PDB entry 7S09 | X-ray diffraction, 3.10 A resolution | chains A and B

Chain A (and B):
Name: Terpene synthase
Source organism: Talaromyces verruculosus
Notes: fragment: Prenyltransferase alpha domain, residues 659-963; chain B of this document is another copy of the same molecule, construct and numbering; everything in this record applies to it too
Reference sequence: A0A348FUE1 (A0A348FUE1_TALVE); residue numbers follow UniProt; this construct covers 659-963
Amino-acid sequence (305 residues; row label = number of the first residue in the row):
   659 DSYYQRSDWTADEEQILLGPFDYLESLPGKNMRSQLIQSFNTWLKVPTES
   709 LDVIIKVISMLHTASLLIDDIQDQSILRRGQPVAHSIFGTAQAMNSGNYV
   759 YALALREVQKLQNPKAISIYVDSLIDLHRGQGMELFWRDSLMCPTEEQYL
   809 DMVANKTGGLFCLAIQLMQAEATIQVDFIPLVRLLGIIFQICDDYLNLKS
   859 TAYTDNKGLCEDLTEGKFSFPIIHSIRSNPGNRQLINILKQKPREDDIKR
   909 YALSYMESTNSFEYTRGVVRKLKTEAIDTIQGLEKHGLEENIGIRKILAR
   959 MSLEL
Disordered / not traced: 659, 860, 962-963 (chain B: 659, 860-865, 962-963)
Differences from the reference sequence: engineered mutation A760 (Phe in A0A348FUE1)
UniProt features mapped onto this chain:
  - motif: D727 to D731 (DDXXD 1), D851 to N855 (DDXXD 2)
  - binding site (isopentenyl diphosphate): K688, R691, H720, R737
  - binding site (Mg(2+)): D727, D731
  - binding site (dimethylallyl diphosphate): R736, K814, T815, Q848, N855, K865, K875
  - mutagenesis: D727 (D727A: Impairs PT, but retains the type II TC activity, converting GGPP into copalyl diphosphate)
From the paper describing this entry:
  - specificity-determining residues: S723
  - mutagenesis - S723Y: decreased catalytic activity
  - mutagenesis - H786A (160 +/- 10 uM): decreased catalytic activity on IPP
  - conformationally variable residues (side-chain flip): Y759, L785

How chain A and chain B interact:
Pairs across the interface (87):
  S660(A) with E933(B), hydrogen bond
  Y661(A) with E804(B), hydrogen bond; V926(B), hydrophobic; E933(B), hydrogen bond (backbone-side chain)
  Y662(A) with L808(B); D809(B); A812(B); I845(B), hydrophobic
  R664(A) with D809(B); A812(B), hydrogen bond (side chain-backbone); N813(B), hydrogen bond; R841(B)
  S665(A) with D809(B), hydrogen bond
  W667(A) with R787(B); M791(B), hydrophobic
  E671(A) with M791(B)
  I674(A) with F794(B), hydrophobic
  L675(A) with H786(B)
  I726(A) with M752(B), hydrophobic
  Q730(A) with A749(B); M752(B), hydrogen bond; N753(B); N756(B)
  F746(A) with D797(B)
  A749(A) with Q730(B), hydrogen bond (backbone-side chain); L793(B), hydrophobic; R796(B)
  Q750(A) with L793(B); F794(B); D797(B), hydrogen bond
  M752(A) with I729(B), hydrophobic; Q730(B); M752(B), hydrophobic
  N753(A) with Q730(B); H786(B), hydrogen bond; Q789(B); G790(B); L793(B)
  N756(A) with N756(B); H786(B)
  Y757(A) with H786(B); R787(B), hydrogen bond
  L763(A) with L763(B), hydrophobic; Y778(B), hydrophobic; V779(B), hydrophobic
  R764(A) with V779(B); I783(B)
  Q767(A) with I775(B); S776(B), hydrogen bond
  I775(A) with I775(B), hydrophobic
  V779(A) with L763(B), hydrophobic; Q767(B)
  I783(A) with Y757(B); A760(B), hydrophobic; L761(B), hydrophobic; R764(B)
  H786(A) with L675(B); N753(B), hydrogen bond (backbone-side chain); N756(B); Y757(B)
  R787(A) with W667(B); L675(B); Y757(B), hydrogen bond
  Q789(A) with N753(B)
  G790(A) with L675(B); N753(B)
  M791(A) with E671(B)
  L793(A) with A749(B), hydrophobic; Q750(B); N753(B)
  F794(A) with I674(B), hydrophobic
  R796(A) with A749(B)
  D797(A) with F746(B); Q750(B), hydrogen bond
  E804(A) with Y661(B)
  D809(A) with Y662(B), hydrogen bond; Q663(B); R664(B); S665(B), hydrogen bond (side chain-backbone)
  A812(A) with Y662(B)
  N813(A) with W667(B)
  I845(A) with Y662(B), hydrophobic
  Y922(A) with Y661(B)
  V926(A) with Y661(B), hydrophobic
  L930(A) with Y661(B), hydrophobic
  E933(A) with S660(B), hydrogen bond (side chain-backbone); Y661(B)
Interface residues without a listed pair, chain A (51 interface residues in all): Q663, E672, A760, L761, S776, Y778, L782, L808, R841
Interface residues without a listed pair, chain B (52 interface residues in all): I726, L782, D784, Y922, L930

Summary:
51 residues of chain A face 52 of chain B across their interface, with 18 hydrogen bonds. Among the polar
pairs are S660(A)-E933(B), Y661(A)-E804(B) and Y661(A)-E933(B). From the paper: S723Y of chain A reduces
catalytic activity; the specificity determinant S723(A).
Both chains are Terpene synthase (Talaromyces verruculosus). Entry 7S09 (Crystal structure of Penicillium
verruculosum copalyl diphosphate synthase (PvCPS) alpha prenyltransferase domain variant, F760A) was
determined by X-ray diffraction together with 7S0A, 7S0H, 7S0L and 7S0M from the same study.
